Entry 2QL7 (X-ray diffraction, 2.40 A resolution); this record covers chains A and C of the 7 polymer chains in the assembly.

# Chain A
Molecule: Caspase-7
Organism: Homo sapiens
Notes: EC 3.4.22.60; fragment: P20 subunit
Reference sequence: P55210 (CASP7_HUMAN); numbering as in UniProt (aligned over 24-196)
Chain sequence (173 residues; each row starts with the number of its first residue):
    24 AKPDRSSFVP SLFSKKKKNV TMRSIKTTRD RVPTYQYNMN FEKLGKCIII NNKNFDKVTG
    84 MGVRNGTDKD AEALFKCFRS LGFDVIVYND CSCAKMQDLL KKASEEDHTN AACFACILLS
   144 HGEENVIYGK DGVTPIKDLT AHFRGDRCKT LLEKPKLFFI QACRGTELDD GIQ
Unresolved in the structure: 24-56
UniProt features mapped onto this chain:
  - region: Lys38 to Lys41 (Exosite), Lys76 to Arg87 (Loop L1), Arg187 to Gln196 (Loop L2)
  - active site: His144, Cys186
  - site: Phe36, Ser37 (Cleavage), Met45, Arg46 (Cleavage), Ser47, Ile48 (Cleavage), Arg187 (Involved in allosteric regulation)
  - modified residue: Ser30 (Phosphoserine), Ser37 (Phosphoserine), Thr173 (Phosphothreonine)
  - mutagenesis: Ser30 (S30A: Abolished phosphorylation by PAK2; when associated with A-173 and A-239; S30E: Mimics phosphorylation; does not affect thiol protease activity), Lys38 to Lys41 (Decreased ability to cleave PARP1 and PTGES3; Decreased ability to cleave PARP1), Lys39 to Lys40 (Does not affect ability to cleave PARP1; Decreased ability to cleave PARP1. Decreased RNA-binding), Lys39 (K39E: Decreased ability to cleave PARP1), Thr173 (T173A: Abolished phosphorylation by PAK2; when associated with A-30 and A-239), Cys186 (C186A: Abolished thiol protease activity), Arg187 (R187K: Does not significantly affect thiol protease catalytic efficiency; R187M/A/G: Reduced thiol protease catalytic efficiency; R187W/N: Strongly reduced thiol protease catalytic efficiency), Asp192 (D192A: Strongly reduced thiol protease activity)

# Chain C
Molecule: Caspase-7
Organism: Homo sapiens
Notes: EC 3.4.22.60; fragment: P20 subunit
Reference sequence: P55210 (CASP7_HUMAN); residues 324-496 here correspond to UniProt positions 24-196 (UniProt number = residue number - 300)
Chain sequence (173 residues; each row starts with the number of its first residue):
   324 AKPDRSSFVP SLFSKKKKNV TMRSIKTTRD RVPTYQYNMN FEKLGKCIII NNKNFDKVTG
   384 MGVRNGTDKD AEALFKCFRS LGFDVIVYND CSCAKMQDLL KKASEEDHTN AACFACILLS
   444 HGEENVIYGK DGVTPIKDLT AHFRGDRCKT LLEKPKLFFI QACRGTELDD GIQ
Unresolved in the structure: 324-356
UniProt features mapped onto this chain:
  - region: Lys338 to Lys341 (Exosite), Lys376 to Arg387 (Loop L1), Arg487 to Gln496 (Loop L2)
  - active site: His444, Cys486
  - site: Phe336, Ser337 (Cleavage), Met345, Arg346 (Cleavage), Ser347, Ile348 (Cleavage), Arg487 (Involved in allosteric regulation)
  - modified residue: Ser330 (Phosphoserine), Ser337 (Phosphoserine), Thr473 (Phosphothreonine)

# Chain A / chain C interface
Pairs across the interface - 12 pairs, chain A then chain C:
  Lys160(A) with Glu490(C), salt bridge
  Gly168(A) with Ile495(C)
  Asp169(A) with Ile495(C)
  Lys172(A) with Ile495(C); Gln496(C)
  Leu175(A) with Ile495(C), hydrophobic; Gln496(C)
  Glu176(A) with Gln496(C)
  Glu190(A) with Lys460(C), salt bridge
  Ile195(A) with Gly468(C); Leu475(C), hydrophobic
  Gln196(A) with Leu475(C)
Interface residues without a listed pair, chain C (7 interface residues in all): Asp469

# Summary
9 residues of chain A and 7 residues of chain C are in contact; the contacts include 2 salt bridges. Among the
polar pairs are Lys160(A)-Glu490(C) and Glu190(A)-Lys460(C).
Chain A and chain C are both Caspase-7 (Homo sapiens); the structure, Crystal Structure of Caspase-7 with
inhibitor AC-IEPD-CHO, was determined by X-ray diffraction together with 2QL5, 2QL9, 2QLB, 2QLF and 2QLJ from
the same study.
